Entry 6DZZ (electron microscopy, 3.60 A resolution); this record covers chains A and C of the 3 polymer chains in the assembly.

# Chain A
Molecule: Sodium-dependent serotonin transporter
Source organism: Homo sapiens
Reference sequence: P31645 (SC6A4_HUMAN); numbering as in UniProt (aligned over 78-617)
Chain sequence (540 residues; row label = number of the first residue in the row):
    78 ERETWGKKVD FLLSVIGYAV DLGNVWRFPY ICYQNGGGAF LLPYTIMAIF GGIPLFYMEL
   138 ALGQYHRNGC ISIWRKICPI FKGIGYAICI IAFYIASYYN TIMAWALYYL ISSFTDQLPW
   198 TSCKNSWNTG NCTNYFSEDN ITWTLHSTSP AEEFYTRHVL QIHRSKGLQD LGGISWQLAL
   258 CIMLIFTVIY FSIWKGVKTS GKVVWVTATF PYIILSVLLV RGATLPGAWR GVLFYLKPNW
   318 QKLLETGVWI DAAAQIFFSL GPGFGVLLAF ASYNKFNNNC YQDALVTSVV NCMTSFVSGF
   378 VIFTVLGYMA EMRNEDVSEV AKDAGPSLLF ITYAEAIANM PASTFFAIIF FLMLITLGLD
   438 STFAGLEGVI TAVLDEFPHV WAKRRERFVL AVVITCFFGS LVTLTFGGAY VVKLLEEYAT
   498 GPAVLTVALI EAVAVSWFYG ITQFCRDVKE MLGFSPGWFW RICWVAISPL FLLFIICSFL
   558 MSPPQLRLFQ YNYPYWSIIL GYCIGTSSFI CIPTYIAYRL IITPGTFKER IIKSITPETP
Disulfides: Cys200-Cys209
Covalently attached groups: N-acetylglucosamine (NAG) linked to Asn208
Small-molecule neighbours: (5beta)-12-methoxyibogamine (HJM): Asp98, Ala169, Ile172, Ala173, Tyr176, Asn177, Phe334, Phe335, Gly338, Phe341, Val343, Ser438, Thr439, Gly442, Leu443
Reported in the primary citation:
  - binding site for (5beta)-12-methoxyibogamine: Ile172, Asn177, Phe341 (from molecular simulation)
  - binding site for (5beta)-12-methoxyibogamine: Phe335
  - conformationally variable residues (domain motion, side-chain flip): Trp82, Tyr95, Asp98, Tyr176, Gly278 to Pro288, Phe335
  - post-translational modification sites: Thr276, Ser277 (citing earlier work)
  - mutagenesis - N177V (70 +/- 20 nM): increased binding to (5beta)-12-methoxyibogamine
  - mutagenesis - N177A (130 +/- 40 nM), N177Q (140 +/- 50 nM): unchanged binding to (5beta)-12-methoxyibogamine

# Chain C
Molecule: 15B8 antibody light chain
Source organism: Mus musculus
Notes: fragment: Fab variable domain; antibody fragment or engineered binder
Chain sequence (110 residues; numbered 21 to 130; the number before each row is that of its first residue):
    21 DIVLTQSPAS LAVSLGQRAT ISCRASESVD NYGISFLNWF QQKPGQPPKL LIYAASNQGS
    81 GVPARFSGSG SGTYFSLNIH PMEEDDTAVY FCQQTKGVSW TFGGGTKVEI
Disulfides: Cys43-Cys112

# How chain A and chain C interact
Residue-residue contacts (9):
  Trp204(A) - Tyr52(C)
  Trp204(A) - Phe56(C)
  Arg234(A) - Tyr52(C)  hydrogen bond (side chain-backbone)
  His235(A) - Tyr52(C)
  Gln238(A) - Asn51(C)  hydrogen bond (side chain-backbone)
  Gln238(A) - Tyr52(C)
  Arg241(A) - Asn51(C)  hydrogen bond (side chain-backbone)
  Arg241(A) - Tyr52(C)
  Arg241(A) - Gly53(C)
Also at the interface, not in a pair above, chain A (6 interface residues in all): Asn205

# Overview
The interface between chain A and chain C involves 6 residues on one side and 4 on the other, with 3 hydrogen
bonds. Polar contacts include Arg234(A)-Tyr52(C), Gln238(A)-Asn51(C) and Arg241(A)-Asn51(C). The paper reports
a binding site for (5beta)-12-methoxyibogamine at Ile172(A), Asn177(A) and Phe341(A) among others; N177V of
chain A increases binding to (5beta)-12-methoxyibogamine; 3 substitutions were tested in all.
Chain A is Sodium-dependent serotonin transporter (Homo sapiens) and chain C is 15B8 antibody light chain (Mus
musculus); the structure, Cryo-EM Structure of the wild-type human serotonin transporter in complex with
ibogaine and 15B8 Fab in ..., was determined by electron microscopy (same publication as 6D9G and 6DZV).
